PDB entry 5LWT | X-ray diffraction, 1.07 A resolution | chain A

Chain A:
Molecule: Endothiapepsin
Organism: Cryphonectria parasitica
Notes: EC 3.4.23.22
UniProtKB: P11838 (CARP_CRYPA); residues 1-330 here correspond to UniProt positions 90-419 (UniProt number = residue number + 89)
Chain sequence (330 residues; each row starts with the number of its first residue):
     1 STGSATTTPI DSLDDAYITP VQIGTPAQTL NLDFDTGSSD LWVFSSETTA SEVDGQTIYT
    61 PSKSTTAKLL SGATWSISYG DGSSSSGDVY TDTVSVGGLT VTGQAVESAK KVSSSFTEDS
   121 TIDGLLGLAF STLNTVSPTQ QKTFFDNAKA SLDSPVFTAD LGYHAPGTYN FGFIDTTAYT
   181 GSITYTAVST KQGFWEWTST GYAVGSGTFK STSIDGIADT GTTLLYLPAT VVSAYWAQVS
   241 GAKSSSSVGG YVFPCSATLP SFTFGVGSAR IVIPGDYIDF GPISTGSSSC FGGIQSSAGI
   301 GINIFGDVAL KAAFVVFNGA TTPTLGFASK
Swiss-Prot annotation at these positions:
  - active site: Asp35, Ser199
Cystine bridges: Cys255-Cys290
Residues lining bound ligands:
  - 7B3 (4-methoxy-5,6,7-trimethyl-pyrrolo[3,4-d]pyridazine), molecule 1: Leu13, Asp15, Ile283
  - 7B3, molecule 2: Asp15, Leu224, Tyr226, Val248, Phe280, Gly281, Pro282, Ile283, Phe291
  - trifluoroacetic acid (TFA): Gly241, Ala242, Lys243, Val252, Phe253, Pro254, Ser288, Ser289, Cys290
Reported in the primary citation:
  - binding site for 7B3: Phe291

Overview:
Bound to chain A: compound 7B3 and trifluoroacetic acid. From UniProt: active-site residues Asp35 and Ser199.
From the paper: a binding site for 7B3 at Phe291.
Chain A is Endothiapepsin (Cryphonectria parasitica); the structure, Endothiapepsin in complex with a
methoxylated derivative of fragment 177, was determined by X-ray diffraction, deposited together with 5LWR,
5LWS and 5LWU.
